PDB entry 7XO7 | electron microscopy, 3.38 A resolution | chains A and B of the 5 polymer chains in the assembly

[Chain A (and B)]
Protein: Spike glycoprotein
From: Severe acute respiratory syndrome coronavirus 2
Notes: chain B of this document is another copy of the same molecule, construct and numbering; everything in this record applies to it too
UniProtKB: P0DTC2 (SPIKE_SARS2); aligned to UniProt positions 1-1270 over residues 4-1273 (the alignment contains insertions or deletions, so no single offset holds)
Sequence (1270 residues; numbered 4 to 1273; the number before each row is that of its first residue):
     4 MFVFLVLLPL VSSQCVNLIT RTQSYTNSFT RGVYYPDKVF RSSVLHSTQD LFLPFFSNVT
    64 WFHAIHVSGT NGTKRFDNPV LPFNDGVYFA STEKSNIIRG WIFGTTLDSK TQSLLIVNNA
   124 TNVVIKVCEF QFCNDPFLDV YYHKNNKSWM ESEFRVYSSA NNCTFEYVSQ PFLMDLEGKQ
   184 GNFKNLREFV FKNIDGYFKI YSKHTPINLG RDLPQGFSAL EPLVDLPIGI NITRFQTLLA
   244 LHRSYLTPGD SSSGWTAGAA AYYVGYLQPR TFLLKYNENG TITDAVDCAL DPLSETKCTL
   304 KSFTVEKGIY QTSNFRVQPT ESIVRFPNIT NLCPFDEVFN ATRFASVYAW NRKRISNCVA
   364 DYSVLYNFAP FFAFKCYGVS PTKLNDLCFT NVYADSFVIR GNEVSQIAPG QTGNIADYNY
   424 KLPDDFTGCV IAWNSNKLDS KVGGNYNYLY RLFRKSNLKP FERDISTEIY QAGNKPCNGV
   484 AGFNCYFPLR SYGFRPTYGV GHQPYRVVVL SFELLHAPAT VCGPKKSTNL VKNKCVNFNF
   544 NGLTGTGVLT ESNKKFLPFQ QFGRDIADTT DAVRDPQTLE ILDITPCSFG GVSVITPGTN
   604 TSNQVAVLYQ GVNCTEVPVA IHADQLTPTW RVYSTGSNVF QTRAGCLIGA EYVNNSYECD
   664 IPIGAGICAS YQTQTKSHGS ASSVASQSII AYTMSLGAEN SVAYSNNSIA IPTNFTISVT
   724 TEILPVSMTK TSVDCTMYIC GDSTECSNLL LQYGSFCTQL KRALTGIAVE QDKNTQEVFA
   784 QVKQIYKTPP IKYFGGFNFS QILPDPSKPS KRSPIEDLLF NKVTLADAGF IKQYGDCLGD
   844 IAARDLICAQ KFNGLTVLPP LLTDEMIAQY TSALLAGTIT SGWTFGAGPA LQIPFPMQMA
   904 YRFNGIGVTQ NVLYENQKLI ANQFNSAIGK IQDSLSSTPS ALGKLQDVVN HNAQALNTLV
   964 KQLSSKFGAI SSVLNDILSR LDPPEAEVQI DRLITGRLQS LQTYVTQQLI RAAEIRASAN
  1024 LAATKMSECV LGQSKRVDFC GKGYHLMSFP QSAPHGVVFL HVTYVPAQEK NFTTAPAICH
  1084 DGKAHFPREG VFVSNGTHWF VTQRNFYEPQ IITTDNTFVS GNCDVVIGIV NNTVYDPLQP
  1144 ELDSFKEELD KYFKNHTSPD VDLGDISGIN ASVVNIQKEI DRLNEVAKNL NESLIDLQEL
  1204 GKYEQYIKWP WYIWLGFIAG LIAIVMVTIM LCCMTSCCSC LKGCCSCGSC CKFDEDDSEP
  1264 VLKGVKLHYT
Unresolved in the structure: 4-26, 71-79, 143-156, 177-186, 211-214, 621-639, 677-689, 829-853, 1147-1273 (chain B: 4-26, 71-79, 143-156, 177-186, 211-214, 521, 621-639, 677-689, 829-853, 1147-1273)
Disulfide bonds: C131-C166, C291-C301, C480-C488, C538-C590, C617-C649, C662-C671, C738-C760, C743-C749, C1032-C1043, C1082-C1126
Covalent attachments: N-acetylglucosamine (NAG) linked to N61, N122, N331, N603, N616, N657, N709, N801, N1074, N1098, N1134
Differences from the reference sequence: variant I22 (Thr19 in P0DTC2), S27 (Ala in P0DTC2), D142 (Gly in P0DTC2), G213 (Val in P0DTC2), D339 (Gly in P0DTC2), F371 (Ser in P0DTC2), P373 (Ser in P0DTC2), F375 (Ser in P0DTC2), A376 (Thr in P0DTC2), N405 (Asp in P0DTC2), S408 (Arg in P0DTC2), N417 (Lys in P0DTC2), K440 (Asn in P0DTC2), N477 (Ser in P0DTC2), K478 (Thr in P0DTC2), A484 (Glu in P0DTC2), R493 (Gln in P0DTC2), R498 (Gln in P0DTC2), Y501 (Asn in P0DTC2), H505 (Tyr in P0DTC2), G614 (Asp in P0DTC2), Y655 (His in P0DTC2), K679 (Asn in P0DTC2), H681 (Pro in P0DTC2), K764 (Asn in P0DTC2), Y796 (Asp in P0DTC2), H954 (Gln in P0DTC2), K969 (Asn in P0DTC2); engineered mutation G682 (Arg in P0DTC2), S683 (Arg in P0DTC2), S685 (Arg in P0DTC2), P817 (Phe in P0DTC2), P892 (Ala in P0DTC2), P899 (Ala in P0DTC2), P942 (Ala in P0DTC2), P986 (Lys in P0DTC2), P987 (Val in P0DTC2)
UniProt features mapped onto this chain:
  - lipidation (S-palmitoyl cysteine): C1243, C1250, C1253
  - glycosylation (N-linked (GlcNAc...) asparagine): N20 (complex), N125 (hybrid), N334 (complex), N606 (hybrid)

[How chain A and chain B interact]
Residue-residue contacts - 141 pairs, chain A then chain B:
  K41(A) - F562(B)
  K41(A) - Q563(B)
  K41(A) - Q564(B)
  K41(A) - F565(B)
  V42(A) - Q563(B)  hydrogen bond (backbone-side chain)
  F43(A) - F559(B)  hydrophobic
  F43(A) - Q563(B)
  F43(A) - F565(B)
  F43(A) - G566(B)
  F43(A) - R567(B)  hydrogen bond (backbone-backbone)
  R44(A) - R567(B)
  V47(A) - I569(B)  hydrophobic
  G199(A) - Y396(B)
  Y200(A) - T393(B)
  Y200(A) - N394(B)  hydrogen bond
  Y200(A) - Y396(B)
  E224(A) - F562(B)
  P225(A) - F562(B)
  P230(A) - Y396(B)
  N282(A) - K558(B)
  G283(A) - L560(B)
  L368(A) - N477(B)
  L368(A) - F486(B)  hydrophobic
  F377(A) - F486(B)  hydrophobic
  F377(A) - Y489(B)  hydrogen bond (backbone-side chain)
  P384(A) - F486(B)
  T385(A) - F456(B)
  D737(A) - N317(B)
  M740(A) - R319(B)
  M740(A) - F592(B)  hydrophobic
  L754(A) - Q52(B)
  Q755(A) - S968(B)
  Q755(A) - K969(B)  hydrogen bond (backbone-backbone)
  Q755(A) - F970(B)  hydrogen bond (backbone-backbone)
  Y756(A) - S968(B)  hydrogen bond (backbone-side chain)
  Y756(A) - F970(B)
  G757(A) - S968(B)
  S758(A) - T961(B)
  S758(A) - Q965(B)  hydrogen bond
  F759(A) - Q965(B)
  F759(A) - S1003(B)
  Q762(A) - T961(B)
  Q762(A) - Q965(B)
  R765(A) - Q957(B)  hydrogen bond
  K786(A) - G700(B)
  Q787(A) - N703(B)  hydrogen bond
  I788(A) - L699(B)  hydrophobic
  I788(A) - A701(B)  hydrogen bond (backbone-backbone)
  I788(A) - N703(B)  hydrogen bond (backbone-backbone)
  Y789(A) - N703(B)
  K790(A) - E702(B)  salt bridge
  K790(A) - S704(B)
  P792(A) - Y707(B)  hydrophobic
  Y796(A) - Y707(B)
  F797(A) - Y707(B)  hydrogen bond (backbone-side chain)
  K854(A) - F592(B)
  G857(A) - F592(B)
  L861(A) - Q314(B)
  L861(A) - Q613(B)
  P862(A) - A647(B)  hydrophobic
  P863(A) - A668(B)  hydrogen bond (backbone-backbone)
  L864(A) - P665(B)  hydrophobic
  L864(A) - G667(B)
  L864(A) - A668(B)
  L864(A) - G669(B)  hydrogen bond (backbone-backbone)
  L864(A) - M697(B)  hydrophobic
  L865(A) - M697(B)  hydrophobic
  T866(A) - R646(B)
  T866(A) - A668(B)
  M869(A) - G669(B)
  M869(A) - T696(B)
  M869(A) - M697(B)  hydrophobic
  M869(A) - L699(B)
  Q872(A) - L699(B)
  Y873(A) - L699(B)  hydrogen bond (side chain-backbone)
  T883(A) - V705(B)
  W886(A) - Y1047(B)
  G889(A) - D1041(B)
  G889(A) - K1045(B)
  A890(A) - K1045(B)
  A890(A) - G1046(B)
  A890(A) - Y1047(B)  hydrophobic
  G891(A) - K1045(B)
  P892(A) - V1068(B)
  P892(A) - P1069(B)
  L894(A) - A713(B)
  L894(A) - P715(B)  hydrophobic
  L894(A) - E1072(B)
  Q895(A) - A706(B)
  Q895(A) - S711(B)  hydrogen bond
  Q895(A) - I712(B)
  Q895(A) - A713(B)  hydrogen bond (backbone-backbone)
  Q895(A) - N1074(B)  hydrogen bond
  I896(A) - Y707(B)
  P897(A) - Y707(B)  hydrophobic
  P897(A) - S708(B)
  P897(A) - S711(B)
  F898(A) - Y707(B)  hydrogen bond (backbone-side chain)
  M900(A) - T1077(B)  hydrogen bond
  M900(A) - A1078(B)
  M900(A) - P1079(B)
  Y904(A) - V1094(B)
  Y904(A) - R1107(B)
  N907(A) - R1107(B)
  Q913(A) - R1107(B)
  N914(A) - S1123(B)
  Y917(A) - F1089(B)  hydrophobic
  Y917(A) - V1129(B)
  E918(A) - S1123(B)  hydrogen bond
  E918(A) - V1128(B)
  V963(A) - A570(B)
  S967(A) - D571(B)
  N978(A) - T547(B)
  L981(A) - K386(B)
  S982(A) - K386(B)
  S982(A) - L390(B)
  R983(A) - V382(B)
  R983(A) - S383(B)  hydrogen bond (backbone-side chain)
  R983(A) - K386(B)
  R983(A) - L390(B)
  R983(A) - L517(B)
  L984(A) - G381(B)
  L984(A) - S383(B)
  D985(A) - S383(B)  hydrogen bond
  D985(A) - T385(B)  hydrogen bond
  D985(A) - K386(B)
  D994(A) - G971(B)
  D994(A) - R995(B)  salt bridge
  Q1005(A) - T1006(B)  hydrogen bond
  T1009(A) - T1009(B)
  L1012(A) - Q1010(B)
  L1012(A) - I1013(B)  hydrophobic
  R1019(A) - E1017(B)  salt bridge
  S1030(A) - V1040(B)
  S1030(A) - D1041(B)
  E1031(A) - R1039(B)  salt bridge
  L1034(A) - V1040(B)
  R1039(A) - R1039(B)
  D1118(A) - R1091(B)  salt bridge
  L1141(A) - L1141(B)  hydrophobic
  E1144(A) - L1141(B)
Interface residues without a listed pair, chain A (101 interface residues in all): Y38, D40, T284, S383, D745, K764, D775, T859, S884, A893, P899, Q920, K964, D979, L1001, Q1002, T1027, G1035
Interface residues without a listed pair, chain B (101 interface residues in all): H519, T549, K557, T572, I666, I670, C671, N709, Q1002, F1042, I1130

[Summary]
The chain A/chain B interface involves 101 residues from each chain, with 26 hydrogen bonds and 5 salt
bridges. Polar pairs include K790(A)-E702(B), D994(A)-R995(B) and R1019(A)-E1017(B). N-acetylglucosamine is
covalently linked to N61(A), N122(A), N331(A), N603(A), N616(A) and N657(A) and 5 more.
Chain A and chain B are both Spike glycoprotein (Severe acute respiratory syndrome coronavirus 2); the
structure, SARS-CoV-2 Omicron BA.2 Variant Spike Trimer with two human ACE2 Bound, was determined by electron
microscopy (same publication as 7XO4, 7XO5, 7XO6, 7XO8, 7XO9, 7XOA and 3 further entries).
